7LTP - chains A and B; structure by X-ray diffraction, 1.47 A resolution.

# Chain A
Protein: Tryptophan synthase alpha chain
Organism: Salmonella typhimurium (strain LT2 / SGSC1412 / ATCC 700720)
Notes: EC 4.2.1.20
Reference sequence: P00929 (TRPA_SALTY); numbering as in UniProt (aligned over 1-268)
Chain sequence (268 residues; numbered 1 to 268; the number before each row is that of its first residue):
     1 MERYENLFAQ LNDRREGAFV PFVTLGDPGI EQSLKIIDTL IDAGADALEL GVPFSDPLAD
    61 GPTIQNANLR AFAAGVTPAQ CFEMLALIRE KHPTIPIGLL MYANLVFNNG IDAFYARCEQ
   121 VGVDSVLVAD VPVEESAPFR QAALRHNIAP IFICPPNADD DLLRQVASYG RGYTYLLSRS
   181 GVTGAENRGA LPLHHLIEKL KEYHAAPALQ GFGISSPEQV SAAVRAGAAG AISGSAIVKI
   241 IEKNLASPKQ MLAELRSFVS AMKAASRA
Bound ions: Cs+: Ser-221, Ala-265, Arg-267 (shared with Lys-99(B) of chain B)
Ligand contacts: F9F (2-({[4-(trifluoromethoxy)phenyl]sulfonyl}amino)ethyl dihydrogen phosphate): Phe-22, Glu-49, Ala-59, Asp-60, Ile-64, Leu-100, Leu-127, Ala-129, Ile-153, Tyr-175, Leu-177, Arg-179, Thr-183, Gly-184, Ala-185, Phe-212, Gly-213, Ile-214, Ile-232, Ser-233, Gly-234, Ser-235
Swiss-Prot annotation at these positions:
  - active site (Proton acceptor): Glu-49, Asp-60

# Chain B
Protein: Tryptophan synthase beta chain
Organism: Salmonella typhimurium (strain LT2 / SGSC1412 / ATCC 700720)
Notes: EC 4.2.1.20
Reference sequence: P0A2K1 (TRPB_SALTY); residue numbers follow UniProt; this construct covers 1-397
Chain sequence (397 residues; row label = number of the first residue in the row):
     1 MTTLLNPYFG EFGGMYVPQI LMPALNQLEE AFVSAQKDPE FQAQFADLLK NYAGRPTALT
    61 KCQNITAGTR TTLYLKREDL LHGGAHKTNQ VLGQALLAKR MGKSEIIAET GAGQHGVASA
   121 LASALLGLKC RIYMGAKDVE RQSPNVFRMR LMGAEVIPVH SGSATLKDAC NEALRDWSGS
   181 YETAHYMLGT AAGPHPYPTI VREFQRMIGE ETKAQILDKE GRLPDAVIAC VGGGSNAIGM
   241 FADFINDTSV GLIGVEPGGH GIETGEHGAP LKHGRVGIYF GMKAPMMQTA DGQIEESYSI
   301 SAGLDFPSVG PQHAYLNSIG RADYVSITDD EALEAFKTLC RHEGIIPALE SSHALAHALK
   361 MMREQPEKEQ LLVVNLSGRG DKDIFTVHDI LKARGEI
Not modelled in the structure: 1, 395-397
Covalently attached groups: pyridoxal phosphate (PLP) linked to Lys-87
Bound ions: Cs+ site 1: Gly-54, Pro-56; Cs+ site 2: Thr-66, Thr-69, Thr-71; Cs+ site 3: Lys-99 (shared with Ser-221(A), Ala-265(A), Arg-267(A) of chain A); Cs+ site 4: Val-231, Gly-232, Glu-256, Gly-268, Leu-304, Phe-306, Ser-308
Ligand contacts:
  - bicine (BCN): Thr-248, Ser-249, Val-250, Gly-251, Leu-252, Gly-320, Arg-321, Ala-322, Asp-323
  - pyridoxal phosphate (PLP): Ala-85, His-86, Gln-114, Thr-190, Cys-230, Val-231, Gly-232, Gly-233, Gly-234, Ser-235, Asn-236, Gly-303, Leu-304, Ala-348, Glu-350, Ser-351, Ser-377, Gly-378
  - tryptophan (TRP): Glu-109, Thr-110, Gly-111, Ala-112, Gly-113, Gln-114, His-115, Leu-166, Cys-170, Gly-189, Thr-190, Gly-232, Gly-233, Ala-302, Gly-303, Phe-306
Swiss-Prot annotation at these positions:
  - modified residue: Lys-87 (N6-(pyridoxal phosphate)lysine)

# Chain A / chain B interface
Pairs across the interface - 64 pairs, chain A then chain B:
  Pro-53(A) with Gln-293(B), hydrogen bond (backbone-side chain)
  Phe-54(A) with Gly-292(B); Gln-293(B)
  Ser-55(A) with Lys-167(B); Gln-293(B), hydrogen bond (backbone-side chain); Ile-294(B), hydrogen bond (side chain-backbone)
  Asp-56(A) with Lys-167(B), salt bridge; Asp-168(B); Asn-171(B), hydrogen bond; Tyr-279(B); Ile-294(B)
  Pro-57(A) with Arg-175(B), hydrogen bond (backbone-side chain)
  Leu-58(A) with Pro-18(B), hydrophobic; Arg-175(B)
  Asp-60(A) with Arg-175(B), hydrogen bond (backbone-side chain)
  Gln-65(A) with Ser-161(B); Arg-175(B)
  Phe-72(A) with Gln-293(B)
  Thr-77(A) with Asp-291(B)
  Pro-78(A) with Asp-291(B)
  Ala-103(A) with Ile-278(B), hydrophobic
  Asn-104(A) with Gly-277(B); Ile-278(B), hydrogen bond (side chain-backbone); Gln-288(B), hydrogen bond; Gly-292(B), hydrogen bond (side chain-backbone)
  Leu-105(A) with Asp-291(B); Gly-292(B)
  Phe-107(A) with Val-276(B); Gly-277(B); Ile-278(B), hydrophobic; Lys-283(B)
  Asn-108(A) with Arg-275(B), hydrogen bond; Gln-288(B); Ala-290(B), hydrogen bond (side chain-backbone); Asp-291(B), hydrogen bond (side chain-backbone); Gly-292(B)
  Asn-109(A) with Arg-275(B); Ala-290(B), hydrogen bond (side chain-backbone)
  Ala-129(A) with Pro-18(B)
  Asp-130(A) with Tyr-16(B); Val-17(B), hydrogen bond (backbone-backbone); Pro-18(B)
  Pro-132(A) with Met-15(B); Val-17(B); Gln-19(B); Met-22(B), hydrophobic
  Val-133(A) with Gln-19(B), hydrogen bond (backbone-side chain)
  Glu-134(A) with Gln-19(B), hydrogen bond; Met-22(B)
  Glu-135(A) with Tyr-8(B), hydrogen bond; Gly-14(B); Met-15(B), hydrogen bond (side chain-backbone); Tyr-16(B)
  Ile-153(A) with Gln-19(B)
  Pro-155(A) with Gln-19(B); Ile-20(B), hydrophobic
  Leu-162(A) with Gln-19(B)
  Ser-180(A) with Ile-20(B); Ser-178(B); Gly-179(B)
  Gly-181(A) with Ser-178(B), hydrogen bond (backbone-backbone); Gly-179(B)
  Val-182(A) with Arg-175(B); Ser-178(B)
Other interface residues (no listed pair), chain A (36 interface residues in all): Ala-59, Leu-69, Val-131, Phe-139, Pro-156, Asn-157, Leu-177
Other interface residues (no listed pair), chain B (34 interface residues in all): Thr-2, Gly-162, Glu-172, Leu-174, Tyr-181, Met-286

# In short
The interface between chain A and chain B involves 36 residues on one side and 34 on the other, with 19
hydrogen bonds and 1 salt bridge. Polar contacts include Asp-56(A)/Lys-167(B), Pro-53(A)/Gln-293(B) and
Ser-55(A)/Gln-293(B). Chain A binds compound F9F.
Chain A is Tryptophan synthase alpha chain and chain B is Tryptophan synthase beta chain, both from Salmonella
typhimurium (strain LT2 / SGSC1412 / ATCC 700720); the structure, The internal aldimine form of the wild-type
Salmonella typhimurium Tryptophan Synthase in complex with inhibitor
N-(4'-trifluoromethoxybenzenesulfonyl)-2-amino-1-ethylphosphate ..., was determined by X-ray diffraction.
